PDB entry 7LCI | electron microscopy, 2.90 A resolution | chains A and B of the 4 polymer chains in the assembly

Chain A:
Molecule: Guanine nucleotide-binding protein G(s) subunit alpha isoforms short
From: Homo sapiens
Reference sequence: P63092 (GNAS2_HUMAN); residue numbers follow UniProt; this construct covers 1-394
Sequence (394 residues; each row starts with the number of its first residue):
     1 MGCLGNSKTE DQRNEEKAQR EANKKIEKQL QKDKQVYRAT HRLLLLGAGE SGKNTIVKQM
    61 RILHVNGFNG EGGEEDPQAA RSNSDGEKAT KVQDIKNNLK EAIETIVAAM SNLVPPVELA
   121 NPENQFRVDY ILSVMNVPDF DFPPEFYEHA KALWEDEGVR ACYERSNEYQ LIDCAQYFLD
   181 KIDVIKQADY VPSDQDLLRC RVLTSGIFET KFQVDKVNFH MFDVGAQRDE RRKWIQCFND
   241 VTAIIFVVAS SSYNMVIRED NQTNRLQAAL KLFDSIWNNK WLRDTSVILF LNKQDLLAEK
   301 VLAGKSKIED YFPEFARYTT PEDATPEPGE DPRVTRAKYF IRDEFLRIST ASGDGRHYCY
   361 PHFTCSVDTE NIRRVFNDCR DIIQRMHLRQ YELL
Unresolved in the structure: 1-10, 65-204
Construct notes: conflict Asn-54 (Ser in P63092), Ala-226 (Gly in P63092), Ala-268 (Glu in P63092), Lys-271 (Asn in P63092), Asp-274 (Lys in P63092), Lys-280 (Arg in P63092), Asp-284 (Thr in P63092), Thr-285 (Ile in P63092); engineered mutation Ser-366 (Ala in P63092)
Reported in the primary citation:
  - conformationally variable residues (side-chain flip): Glu-16, Glu-27, Arg-232

Chain B:
Molecule: Guanine nucleotide-binding protein G(I)/G(S)/G(T) subunit beta-1
From: Homo sapiens
Reference sequence: P62873 (GBB1_HUMAN); residues 2-340 here = UniProt positions 2-340
Sequence (340 residues; numbered 1 to 340; the number before each row is that of its first residue):
     1 QSELDQLRQE AEQLKNQIRD ARKACADATL SQITNNIDPV GRIQMRTRRT LRGHLAKIYA
    61 MHWGTDSRLL VSASQDGKLI IWDSYTTNKV HAIPLRSSWV MTCAYAPSGN YVACGGLDNI
   121 CSIYNLKTRE GNVRVSRELA GHTGYLSCCR FLDDNQIVTS SGDTTCALWD IETGQQTTTF
   181 TGHTGDVMSL SLAPDTRLFV SGACDASAKL WDVREGMCRQ TFTGHESDIN AICFFPNGNA
   241 FATGSDDATC RLFDLRADQE LMTYSHDNII CGITSVSFSK SGRLLLAGYD DFNCNVWDAL
   301 KADRAGVLAG HDNRVSCLGV TDDGMAVATG SWDSFLKIWN
Unresolved in the structure: 1-2
Construct notes: expression tag (1)
UniProt features mapped onto this chain:
  - modified residue: Ser-2 (N-acetylserine), His-266 (Phosphohistidine)
  - natural variant: Leu-30 (L30F: In MRD42; uncertain significance), Arg-52 (R52G: In MRD42), Gly-64 (G64V: In MRD42), Asp-76 (D76E: In MRD42; D76G: In MRD42), Gly-77 (G77S: In MRD42), Lys-78 (K78R: In MRD42), Ile-80 (I80N: In MRD42; I80T: In MRD42), His-91 (H91R: In MRD42; uncertain significance), Ala-92 (A92T: In MRD42), Pro-94 (P94S: In MRD42), Leu-95 (L95P: In MRD42), Arg-96 (R96L: In MRD42), 5 further natural variant entries in UniProt

How chain A and chain B interact:
Residue-residue contacts (47; chain A residue first):
  Glu-15(A) / Arg-68(B)  salt bridge
  Glu-16(A) / Thr-86(B)
  Glu-16(A) / Asn-88(B)  hydrogen bond
  Gln-19(A) / Arg-68(B)
  Gln-19(A) / Asp-83(B)  hydrogen bond
  Gln-19(A) / Thr-86(B)  hydrogen bond
  Gln-19(A) / Asn-88(B)  hydrogen bond
  Asn-23(A) / Asn-88(B)
  Asn-23(A) / Lys-89(B)  hydrogen bond (side chain-backbone)
  Ile-26(A) / Lys-89(B)
  Ile-26(A) / Ala-92(B)  hydrophobic
  Leu-30(A) / Gly-53(B)
  Leu-30(A) / Leu-55(B)
  Leu-30(A) / Ile-80(B)  hydrophobic
  Asp-33(A) / Leu-55(B)
  Lys-34(A) / Leu-55(B)
  Tyr-37(A) / Ala-56(B)
  Arg-38(A) / Leu-55(B)  hydrogen bond (side chain-backbone)
  Ser-205(A) / Asp-118(B)
  Gly-206(A) / Leu-117(B)
  Gly-206(A) / Asn-119(B)
  Ile-207(A) / Trp-99(B)
  Ile-207(A) / Leu-117(B)
  Ile-207(A) / Asp-118(B)
  Phe-222(A) / Trp-99(B)
  Arg-232(A) / Asp-186(B)  salt bridge
  Arg-232(A) / Cys-204(B)
  Lys-233(A) / Met-101(B)
  Lys-233(A) / Tyr-145(B)
  Lys-233(A) / Met-188(B)
  Lys-233(A) / Cys-204(B)
  Lys-233(A) / Asp-228(B)
  Lys-233(A) / Asn-230(B)  hydrogen bond
  Lys-233(A) / Asp-246(B)  salt bridge
  Trp-234(A) / Leu-117(B)  hydrophobic
  Gln-236(A) / Arg-314(B)
  Cys-237(A) / Lys-57(B)
  Cys-237(A) / Tyr-59(B)  hydrogen bond
  Cys-237(A) / Gln-75(B)
  Cys-237(A) / Trp-99(B)
  Phe-238(A) / Trp-99(B)  hydrophobic
  Phe-238(A) / Leu-117(B)  hydrophobic
  Asn-239(A) / Lys-57(B)  hydrogen bond
  Asn-239(A) / Trp-332(B)
  Asp-240(A) / Lys-57(B)  salt bridge
  Trp-281(A) / Arg-314(B)
  Trp-281(A) / Trp-332(B)  hydrophobic
Interface residues without a listed pair, chain A (27 interface residues in all): Arg-20, Glu-27, Glu-209, His-220
Interface residues without a listed pair, chain B (34 interface residues in all): Asp-76, Lys-78, Val-90, His-91, Ser-97, Ser-98, Asp-290
Interface features reported in the paper:
  - specific contacts: Glu-16(A)/Asn-88(B) (hydrogen bond), Gln-19(A)/Asp-83(B) (hydrogen bond), Gln-19(A)/Thr-86(B) (hydrogen bond), Gln-19(A)/Asn-88(B) (hydrogen bond), Asn-23(A)/Lys-89(B) (backbone contact)

In short:
The interface between chain A and chain B involves 27 residues on one side and 34 on the other, with 9
hydrogen bonds and 4 salt bridges. Polar contacts include Glu-15(A)/Arg-68(B), Arg-232(A)/Asp-186(B) and
Lys-233(A)/Asp-246(B). The paper describes hydrogen bonds between Glu-16(A) and Asn-88(B), Gln-19(A) and
Asp-83(B) and Gln-19(A) and Thr-86(B) among others; a backbone contact between Asn-23(A) and Lys-89(B). The
paper reports conformational variability at Glu-16(A), Glu-27(A) and Arg-232(A).
Here chain A is Guanine nucleotide-binding protein G(s) subunit alpha isoforms short and chain B is Guanine
nucleotide-binding protein G(I)/G(S)/G(T) subunit beta-1, both from Homo sapiens. Entry 7LCI (PF 06882961
bound to the glucagon-like peptide-1 receptor (GLP-1R):Gs complex) was determined by electron microscopy (same
publication as 7LCJ and 7LCK).
